PDB entry 2GZI | X-ray diffraction, 1.70 A resolution | chains A and B

[Chain A]
Name: Colicin-E9 immunity protein
Source organism: Escherichia coli K12
UniProt: P13479 (IMM9_ECOLI); residues 1-86 here = UniProt positions 1-86
Amino-acid sequence (86 residues; numbered 1 to 86; the number before each row is that of its first residue):
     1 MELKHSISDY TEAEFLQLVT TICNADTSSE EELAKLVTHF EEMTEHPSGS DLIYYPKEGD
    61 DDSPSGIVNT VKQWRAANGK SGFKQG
Disordered / not traced: 1-2, 86
Differences from the reference sequence: engineered mutation Ala-34 (Val in P13479)

[Chain B]
Name: Colicin-E9
Source organism: Escherichia coli K12
Notes: EC 3.1.21.1; fragment: colicin e9, c-terminal domain, dnase domain
UniProt: P09883 (CEA9_ECOLI); residues 2-134 here correspond to UniProt positions 450-582 (UniProt number = residue number + 448)
Amino-acid sequence (134 residues; row label = number of the first residue in the row):
     1 MESKRNKPGK ATGKGKPVGD KWLDDAGKDS GAPIPDRIAD KLRDKEFKSF DDFRKAVWEE
    61 VSKDPELSKN LNPSNKSSVS KGYSPFTPKN QQVGGRKVYE LHHDKPISQG GEVYDMDNIR
   121 VTTPKRHIDI HRGK
Disordered / not traced: 1, 134
Differences from the reference sequence: initiating methionine (1)
Metal / ion sites: Zn2+: His-102, His-127, His-131 (together with phosphate ion)
Swiss-Prot annotation at these positions:
  - binding site (Zn(2+)): His-102, His-127, His-131

[How chain A and chain B interact]
Pairs across the interface - 42 pairs, chain A then chain B:
  Cys-23(A) with Ser-74(B), hydrogen bond; Ser-77(B), hydrogen bond (backbone-side chain)
  Asn-24(A) with Ser-77(B)
  Ala-25(A) with Ser-77(B); Ser-78(B); Lys-81(B), hydrogen bond (backbone-side chain)
  Asp-26(A) with Lys-81(B)
  Thr-27(A) with Lys-81(B); Tyr-83(B), hydrogen bond (backbone-side chain)
  Ser-28(A) with Tyr-83(B)
  Ser-29(A) with Tyr-83(B), hydrogen bond (backbone-side chain)
  Glu-30(A) with Arg-54(B), salt bridge; Tyr-83(B); Ser-84(B), hydrogen bond (side chain-backbone); Val-98(B)
  Leu-33(A) with Ser-78(B); Tyr-83(B), hydrophobic; Phe-86(B), hydrophobic
  Val-37(A) with Phe-86(B), hydrophobic; Lys-97(B)
  Thr-38(A) with Lys-97(B)
  Glu-41(A) with Lys-97(B), salt bridge
  Pro-47(A) with Lys-89(B), hydrogen bond (backbone-side chain)
  Ser-48(A) with Lys-89(B)
  Gly-49(A) with Lys-89(B)
  Ser-50(A) with Gln-92(B), hydrogen bond
  Asp-51(A) with Pro-88(B); Lys-89(B), hydrogen bond (side chain-backbone)
  Ile-53(A) with Asn-72(B); Ser-74(B)
  Tyr-54(A) with Asn-72(B), hydrogen bond (backbone-side chain); Ser-74(B); Asn-75(B); Phe-86(B)
  Tyr-55(A) with Asn-75(B); Phe-86(B), hydrogen bond (side chain-backbone); Thr-87(B); Pro-88(B); Tyr-99(B)
  Pro-56(A) with Asn-72(B)
  Asp-62(A) with Asn-72(B); Pro-73(B)
Interface residues without a listed pair, chain A (24 interface residues in all): Ala-34, His-46

[In short]
Chain A and chain B form an interface of 24 and 18 residues respectively, with 11 hydrogen bonds and 2 salt
bridges. Polar pairs include Glu-30(A)/Arg-54(B), Glu-41(A)/Lys-97(B) and Cys-23(A)/Ser-74(B). From UniProt: 3
Zn2+-binding residues on chain B.
Here chain A is Colicin-E9 immunity protein and chain B is Colicin-E9, both from Escherichia coli K12. Entry
2GZI (Crystal Structure of the E9 DNase Domain with a Mutant Immunity Protein IM9 (V34A)) was determined by
X-ray diffraction.
